Entry 4NCF (X-ray diffraction, 3.02 A resolution); this record covers chain A.

[Chain A]
Molecule: Eukaryotic translation initiation factor 5B
From: Saccharomyces cerevisiae
UniProtKB: P39730 (IF2P_YEAST); residue numbers follow UniProt; this construct covers 399-852
Sequence (457 residues; numbered 396 to 852; the number before each row is that of its first residue):
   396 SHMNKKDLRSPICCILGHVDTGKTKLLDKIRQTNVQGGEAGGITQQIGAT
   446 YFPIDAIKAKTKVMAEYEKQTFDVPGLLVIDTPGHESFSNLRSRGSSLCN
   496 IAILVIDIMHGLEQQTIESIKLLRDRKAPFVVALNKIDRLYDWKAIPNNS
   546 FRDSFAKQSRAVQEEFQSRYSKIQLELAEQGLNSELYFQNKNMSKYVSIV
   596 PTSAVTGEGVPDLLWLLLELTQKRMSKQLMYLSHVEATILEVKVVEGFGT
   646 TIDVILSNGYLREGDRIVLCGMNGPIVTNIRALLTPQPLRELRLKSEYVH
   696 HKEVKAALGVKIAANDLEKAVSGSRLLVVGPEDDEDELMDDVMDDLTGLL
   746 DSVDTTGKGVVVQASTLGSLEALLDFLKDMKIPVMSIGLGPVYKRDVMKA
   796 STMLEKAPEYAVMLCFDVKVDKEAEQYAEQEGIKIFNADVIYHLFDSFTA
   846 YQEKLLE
Not modelled in the structure: 396-401, 432-434
Disulfide bonds: Cys409-Cys494
Differences from the reference sequence: expression tag (396-398)
Ion coordination: Mg2+: Thr419 (together with GDP)
Residues lining bound ligands: GDP (guanosine-5'-diphosphate): His413, Val414, Asp415, Thr416, Gly417, Lys418, Thr419, Lys420, Asn530, Lys531, Asp533, Arg534, Ser598, Ala599, Val600
Swiss-Prot annotation at these positions:
  - region: Gly412 to Thr419 (G1), Gly437 to Gln441 (G2), Asp476 to Gly479 (G3), Asn530 to Asp533 (G4), Ser598 to Val600 (G5)
  - binding site (GTP): Asp415 to Lys420, Gln431, Gly437 to Thr439, Asn530 to Asp533, Ala599, Val600
  - binding site (K(+)): Asp415, Gly437
  - binding site (Na(+)): Asp415, Gly437
  - binding site (Mg(2+)): Thr419, Thr439
  - modified residue: Ser405 (Phosphoserine)
  - mutagenesis: Thr439 (T439A: Impairs the GTPase activity, but not the ribosome joining function), Gly479 (G479A: Reduces GTP binding and impairs subunit joining and ribosome-dependent GTP hydrolysis), His480 (H480E: Impairs the GTPase activity, but not the ribosome joining function)
Reported in the primary citation:
  - conformationally variable residues (loop rearrangement): Leu684 to Leu689
  - binding site for GDP: Asn530 to Asp533, Ser598 to Val600
  - mutagenesis - G479A: decreased binding to GTP (citing earlier work)
  - mutagenesis - H505Y: decreased binding to ribosome (citing earlier work)
  - mutagenesis - G479A: decreased catalytic activity (ribosome-dependent GTP hydrolysis) (citing earlier work)
  - mutagenesis - A444V/G479A: increased catalytic activity (GTP hydrolysis) (citing earlier work)

[Summary]
Ligands of chain A: GDP. UniProt lists 16 GTP-binding residues, K+-binding residues Asp415 and Gly437,
Na+-binding residues Asp415 and Gly437 and Mg2+-binding residues Thr419 and Thr439. The paper reports a
binding site for GDP at Asn530 and Ser598; G479A reduces binding to GTP; 3 substitutions were tested in all.
Chain A is Eukaryotic translation initiation factor 5B (Saccharomyces cerevisiae); the structure, Crystal
structure of eukaryotic translation initiation factor eIF5B (399-852) from Saccharomyces cerevisiae in complex
with GDP, was determined by X-ray diffraction together with 4N3G, 4N3N, 4N3S, 4NCL and 4NCN from the same
study.
